Entry 6P19 (electron microscopy, 3.80 A resolution); this record covers chains B and D of the 9 polymer chains in the assembly.

Chain B:
Name: DNA-directed RNA polymerase subunit alpha
Organism: Escherichia coli (strain K12)
Notes: EC 2.7.7.6
UniProtKB: P0A7Z4 (RPOA_ECOLI); residue numbers follow UniProt; this construct covers 1-329
Amino-acid sequence (329 residues; numbered 1 to 329; the number before each row is that of its first residue):
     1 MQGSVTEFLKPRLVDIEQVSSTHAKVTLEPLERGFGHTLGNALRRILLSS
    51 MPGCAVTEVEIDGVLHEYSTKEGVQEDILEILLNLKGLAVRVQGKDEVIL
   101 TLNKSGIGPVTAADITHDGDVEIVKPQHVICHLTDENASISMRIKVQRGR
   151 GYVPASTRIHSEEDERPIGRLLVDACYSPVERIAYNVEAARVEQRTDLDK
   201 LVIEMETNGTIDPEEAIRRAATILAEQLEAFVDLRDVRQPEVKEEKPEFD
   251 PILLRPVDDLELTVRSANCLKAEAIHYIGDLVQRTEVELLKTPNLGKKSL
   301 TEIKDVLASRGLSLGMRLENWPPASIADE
Not modelled in the structure: 1-5, 234-329
UniProt features mapped onto this chain:
  - region: E162 to E165 (Required for interaction with Crp at class II promoters)
  - modified residue: R265 (ADP-ribosylarginine), K297 (N6-acetyllysine), K298 (N6-acetyllysine)

Chain D:
Name: DNA-directed RNA polymerase subunit beta'
Organism: Escherichia coli (strain K12)
Notes: EC 2.7.7.6
UniProtKB: P0A8T7 (RPOC_ECOLI); residue numbers follow UniProt; this construct covers 1-1407
Amino-acid sequence (1430 residues; row label = number of the first residue in the row):
     1 MKDLLKFLKAQTKTEEFDAIKIALASPDMIRSWSFGEVKKPETINYRTFK
    51 PERDGLFCARIFGPVKDYECLCGKYKRLKHRGVICEKCGVEVTQTKVRRE
   101 RMGHIELASPTAHIWFLKSLPSRIGLLLDMPLRDIERVLYFESYVVIEGG
   151 MTNLERQQILTEEQYLDALEEFGDEFDAKMGAEAIQALLKSMDLEQECEQ
   201 LREELNETNSETKRKKLTKRIKLLEAFVQSGNKPEWMILTVLPVLPPDLR
   251 PLVPLDGGRFATSDLNDLYRRVINRNNRLKRLLDLAAPDIIVRNEKRMLQ
   301 EAVDALLDNGRRGRAITGSNKRPLKSLADMIKGKQGRFRQNLLGKRVDYS
   351 GRSVITVGPYLRLHQCGLPKKMALELFKPFIYGKLELRGLATTIKAAKKM
   401 VEREEAVVWDILDEVIREHPVLLNRAPTLHRLGIQAFEPVLIEGKAIQLH
   451 PLVCAAYNADFDGDQMAVHVPLTLEAQLEARALMMSTNNILSPANGEPII
   501 VPSQDVVLGLYYMTRDCVNAKGEGMVLTGPKEAERLYRSGLASLHARVKV
   551 RITEYEKDANGELVAKTSLKDTTVGRAILWMIVPKGLPYSIVNQALGKKA
   601 ISKMLNTCYRILGLKPTVIFADQIMYTGFAYAARSGASVGIDDMVIPEKK
   651 HEIISEAEAEVAEIQEQFQSGLVTAGERYNKVIDIWAAANDRVSKAMMDN
   701 LQTETVINRDGQEEKQVSFNSIYMMADSGARGSAAQIRQLAGMRGLMAKP
   751 DGSIIETPITANFREGLNVLQYFISTHGARKGLADTALKTANSGYLTRRL
   801 VDVAQDLVVTEDDCGTHEGIMMTPVIEGGDVKEPLRDRVLGRVTAEDVLK
   851 PGTADILVPRNTLLHEQWCDLLEENSVDAVKVRSVVSCDTDFGVCAHCYG
   901 RDLARGHIINKGEAIGVIAAQSIGEPGTQLTMRTFHIGGAASRAAAESSI
   951 QVKNKGSIKLSNVKSVVNSSGKLVITSRNTELKLIDEFGRTKESYKVPYG
  1001 AVLAKGDGEQVAGGETVANWDPHTMPVITEVSGFVRFTDMIDGQTITRQT
  1051 DELTGLSSLVVLDSAERTAGGKDLRPALKIVDAQGNDVLIPGTDMPAQYF
  1101 LPGKAIVQLEDGVQISSGDTLARIPQESGGTKDITGGLPRVADLFEARRP
  1151 KEPAILAEISGIVSFGKETKGKRRLVITPVDGSDPYEEMIPKWRQLNVFE
  1201 GERVERGDVISDGPEAPHDILRLRGVHAVTRYIVNEVQDVYRLQGVKIND
  1251 KHIEVIVRQMLRKATIVNAGSSDFLEGEQVEYSRVKIANRELEANGKVGA
  1301 TYSRDLLGITKASLATESFISAASFQETTRVLTEAAVAGKRDELRGLKEN
  1351 VIVGRLIPAGTGYAYHQDRMRRRAAGEAPAAPQVTAEDASASLAELLNAG
  1401 LGGSDNELERRASENLYFQGHHHHHHHHHH
Not modelled in the structure: 1-14, 931-956, 1127-1135, 1377-1430
Differences from the reference sequence: expression tag (1408-1430)
UniProt features mapped onto this chain:
  - binding site (Zn(2+)): C70, C72, C85, C88, C814, C888, C895, C898
  - binding site (Mg(2+)): D460, D462, D464
  - modified residue: K983 (N6-acetyllysine)
Bound ions: Zn2+ site 1: C70, L71, C72; Mg2+: D460, D462, D464 (shared with 1 residue of chain R); Zn2+ site 2: C814, C888, C895, C898

Chain B / chain D interface:
Contacting residue pairs (28; chain B residue first):
  R44(B) - R538(D)
  L48(B) - R535(D)
  L48(B) - R538(D)
  L48(B) - S539(D)
  E80(B) - L569(D)
  L82(B) - V526(D)  hydrophobic
  L83(B) - V526(D)  hydrophobic
  L83(B) - L527(D)
  L83(B) - T528(D)
  L83(B) - R551(D)
  N84(B) - R551(D)  hydrogen bond
  K86(B) - V526(D)  hydrogen bond (side chain-backbone)
  K86(B) - L527(D)
  K86(B) - T528(D)
  K86(B) - E532(D)  salt bridge
  Y152(B) - E532(D)  hydrogen bond
  Y152(B) - R535(D)
  Y152(B) - L536(D)  hydrophobic
  Y152(B) - L541(D)  hydrophobic
  P154(B) - M525(D)  hydrophobic
  P154(B) - L541(D)
  D174(B) - V526(D)
  C176(B) - R535(D)  hydrogen bond
  V180(B) - R535(D)  hydrogen bond (backbone-side chain)
  E181(B) - K531(D)
  E181(B) - R535(D)
  R182(B) - E534(D)
  T196(B) - E443(D)
Also at the interface, not in a pair above, chain B (22 interface residues in all): L79, G87, G151, S156, S178, I183, R191
Also at the interface, not in a pair above, chain D (18 interface residues in all): K370, W409, D410

Overview:
Chain B and chain D form an interface of 22 and 18 residues respectively; the contacts include 5 hydrogen
bonds and 1 salt bridge. Polar pairs include K86(B)-E532(D), N84(B)-R551(D) and K86(B)-V526(D). From UniProt:
8 Zn2+-binding residues and 3 Mg2+-binding residues on chain D.
Here chain B is DNA-directed RNA polymerase subunit alpha and chain D is DNA-directed RNA polymerase subunit
beta', both from Escherichia coli (strain K12). Entry 6P19 (Q21 transcription antitermination complex: loaded
complex) was determined by electron microscopy, deposited together with 6P18, 6P1A, 6P1B and 6P1C.
